PDB entry 9CE8 | electron microscopy, 2.61 A resolution | chains A and X of the 28 polymer chains in the assembly

[Chain A]
Name: Proteasome subunit alpha
Organism: Mycobacterium tuberculosis
UniProt: P9WHU1 (PSA_MYCTU); numbering as in UniProt (aligned over 1-248)
Amino-acid sequence (248 residues; numbered 1 to 248; the number before each row is that of its first residue):
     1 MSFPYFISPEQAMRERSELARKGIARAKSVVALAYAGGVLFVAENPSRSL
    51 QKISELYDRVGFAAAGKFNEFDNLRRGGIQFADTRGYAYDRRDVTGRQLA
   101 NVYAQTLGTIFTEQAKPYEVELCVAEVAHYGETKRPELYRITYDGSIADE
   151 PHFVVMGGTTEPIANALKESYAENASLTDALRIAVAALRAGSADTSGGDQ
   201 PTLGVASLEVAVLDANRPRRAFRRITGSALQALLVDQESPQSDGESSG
Disordered / not traced: 1-7, 191-202, 235-248
Curated features (UniProtKB/Swiss-Prot):
  - modified residue: Ser2 (N-acetylserine), Thr84 (Phosphothreonine), Thr178 (Phosphothreonine), Thr202 (Phosphothreonine)
  - mutagenesis: Met1 to Ser8 (Markedly increases peptidolytic activity. Disappearance of the apparent obstruction in alpha rings. Designated open-gate mutant)
Reported in the primary citation:
  - allosteric site: Gln98
  - mutagenesis - Q98K (3-fold): decreased catalytic activity
  - mutagenesis - S17F: unchanged catalytic activity
  - mutagenesis - K52F: increased catalytic activity

[Chain X]
Name: Proteasome subunit beta
Organism: Mycobacterium tuberculosis
Notes: EC 3.4.25.1
UniProt: P9WHT9 (PSB_MYCTU); residues 1-234 here correspond to UniProt positions 58-291 (UniProt number = residue number + 57)
Amino-acid sequence (234 residues; row label = number of the first residue in the row):
     1 TTIVALKYPGGVVMAGDRRSTQGNMISGRDVRKVYITDDYTATGIAGTAA
    51 VAVEFARLYAVELEHYEKLEGVPLTFAGKINRLAIMVRGNLAAAMQGLLA
   101 LPLLAGYDIHASDPQSAGRIVSFDAAGGWNIEEEGYQAVGSGSLFAKSSM
   151 KKLYSQVTDGDSGLRVAVEALYDAADDDSATGGPDLVRGIFPTAVIIDAD
   201 GAVDVPESRIAELARAIIESRSGADTFGSDGGEK
Disordered / not traced: 223-234
Small-molecule neighbours: Ixazomib (6V8; [(1R)-1-[2-[[2,5-bis(chloranyl)phenyl]carbonylamino]ethanoylamino]-3-methyl-butyl]boronic acid): Thr1, Arg19, Ser20, Thr21, Gln22, Ser27, Val31, Lys33, Ile45, Ala46, Gly47, Thr48, Ala49, Ala180
Curated features (UniProtKB/Swiss-Prot):
  - active site: Thr1 (Nucleophile)
  - site: Thr1 (Covalent link with the inhibitor MLN-273)
Reported in the primary citation:
  - binding site for Ixazomib: Thr1
  - catalytic residues: Thr1, Asp17, Lys33 (citing earlier work)
  - mutagenesis - V53Q: increased catalytic activity
  - mutagenesis - Y35F: decreased catalytic activity
  - mutagenesis - A92G/A93G/A94G, A100S: abolished catalytic activity

[Interface between chain A and chain X]
Residue-residue contacts (16):
  Arg85(A) - Tyr66(X)
  Arg85(A) - Glu70(X)  salt bridge
  Tyr87(A) - Asn81(X)
  Ala88(A) - Asn81(X)  hydrogen bond (backbone-side chain)
  Ala88(A) - Arg82(X)  hydrogen bond (backbone-side chain)
  Tyr89(A) - Tyr66(X)  hydrophobic
  Tyr89(A) - Leu74(X)  hydrophobic
  Tyr89(A) - Gly78(X)
  Tyr89(A) - Asn81(X)
  Tyr89(A) - Arg82(X)
  Asp90(A) - Ala77(X)
  Asp93(A) - Tyr66(X)
  Asp93(A) - Leu74(X)
  Asp93(A) - Thr75(X)  hydrogen bond
  Arg97(A) - Glu70(X)
  Gln98(A) - Glu70(X)  hydrogen bond
Also at the interface, not in a pair above, chain X (9 interface residues in all): Ile85

[In short]
Chain A and chain X form an interface of 8 and 9 residues respectively; the contacts include 4 hydrogen bonds
and 1 salt bridge. Polar contacts include Arg85(A)-Glu70(X), Ala88(A)-Asn81(X) and Ala88(A)-Arg82(X). The
paper reports catalytic residues Thr1(X), Asp17(X) and Lys33(X); A92G/A93G/A94G and A100S of chain X abolish
catalytic activity; 7 substitutions were tested in all.
Chain A is Proteasome subunit alpha and chain X is Proteasome subunit beta, both from Mycobacterium
tuberculosis; the structure, 20S Proteasome core particle in complex with Ixazomib, was determined by electron
microscopy (same publication as 9CE5, 9CE7, 9CEB, 9CEE and 9CEG).
